7R1G - chains AAA and BBB of the 4 polymer chains in the assembly; structure by X-ray diffraction, 1.95 A resolution.

== Chain AAA ==
Name: Isoaspartyl peptidase
Source organism: Escherichia coli
Notes: EC 3.4.19.5
UniProtKB: P37595 (IAAA_ECOLI); residue numbers follow UniProt; this construct covers 1-178
Sequence (178 residues; numbered 1 to 178; the number before each row is that of its first residue):
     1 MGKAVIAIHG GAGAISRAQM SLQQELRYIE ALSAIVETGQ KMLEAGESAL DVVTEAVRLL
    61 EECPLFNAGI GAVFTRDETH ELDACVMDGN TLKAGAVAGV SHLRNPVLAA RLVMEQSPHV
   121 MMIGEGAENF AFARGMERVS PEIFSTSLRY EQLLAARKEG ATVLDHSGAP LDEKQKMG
Unresolved in the structure: 1, 160-178
Bound ions: Na+: Leu-60, Glu-61, Cys-63, Phe-66, Ala-68, Ile-70
Curated features (UniProtKB/Swiss-Prot):
  - site: Gly-178 (Cleavage)
What the authors report for this chain:
  - catalytic residues: Asn-67 (citing earlier work)

== Chain BBB ==
Name: Beta-aspartyl-peptidase
Source organism: Escherichia coli
Notes: EC 3.4.19.5, 3.5.1.1
UniProtKB: A0A0K4KR53 (A0A0K4KR53_ECOLX); numbering as in UniProt (aligned over 179-321)
Sequence (143 residues; row label = number of the first residue in the row):
   179 TVGAVALDLD GNLAAATSTG GMTNKLPGCV GSVPLVGAGC YANNASVAVS CTGTGEVFIR
   239 ALAAYDIAAL MDYGGLSLAE ACERVVMEKL PALGGSGGLI AIDHEGNVAL PFNTEGMYRA
   299 WGYAGDTPTT GIYREKGDTV ATQ
Unresolved in the structure: 314-321
Sequence notes: engineered mutation Cys-207 (Arg in A0A0K4KR53), Ser-210 (Asp in A0A0K4KR53), Val-211 (Ser in A0A0K4KR53)
What the authors report for this chain:
  - conformationally variable residues (loop rearrangement, side-chain flip): Lys-203 to Val-208, Glu-234
  - mutagenesis - R207C/D210S/S211V: abolished catalytic activity

== Interface between chain AAA and chain BBB ==
Residue-residue contacts (173):
  Gly-2(AAA) / Glu-283(BBB)
  Lys-3(AAA) / Leu-185(BBB)
  Lys-3(AAA) / Tyr-301(BBB)
  Lys-3(AAA) / Ala-302(BBB)  hydrogen bond (side chain-backbone)
  Ala-4(AAA) / Leu-185(BBB)
  Ala-4(AAA) / Asp-186(BBB)
  Ala-4(AAA) / Leu-187(BBB)  hydrophobic
  Ala-4(AAA) / Tyr-301(BBB)
  Ala-4(AAA) / Ala-302(BBB)  hydrogen bond (backbone-backbone)
  Val-5(AAA) / Ala-184(BBB)
  Val-5(AAA) / Leu-185(BBB)  hydrogen bond (backbone-backbone)
  Val-5(AAA) / Ile-280(BBB)  hydrophobic
  Val-5(AAA) / Val-286(BBB)  hydrophobic
  Val-5(AAA) / Gly-300(BBB)
  Val-5(AAA) / Tyr-301(BBB)  hydrophobic
  Ile-6(AAA) / Val-183(BBB)
  Ile-6(AAA) / Trp-299(BBB)
  Ile-6(AAA) / Gly-300(BBB)  hydrogen bond (backbone-backbone)
  Ala-7(AAA) / Ala-182(BBB)
  Ala-7(AAA) / Val-183(BBB)  hydrogen bond (backbone-backbone)
  Ala-7(AAA) / Ile-278(BBB)
  Ala-7(AAA) / Ile-280(BBB)
  Ala-7(AAA) / Ala-298(BBB)
  Ala-7(AAA) / Trp-299(BBB)  hydrophobic
  Ile-8(AAA) / Gly-181(BBB)
  Ile-8(AAA) / Ala-182(BBB)  hydrophobic
  Ile-8(AAA) / Ile-278(BBB)
  Ile-8(AAA) / Arg-297(BBB)
  Ile-8(AAA) / Ala-298(BBB)  hydrogen bond (backbone-backbone)
  His-9(AAA) / Thr-179(BBB)
  His-9(AAA) / Val-180(BBB)
  His-9(AAA) / Gly-181(BBB)  hydrogen bond (backbone-backbone)
  His-9(AAA) / Ser-228(BBB)  hydrogen bond
  His-9(AAA) / Cys-229(BBB)
  His-9(AAA) / Thr-230(BBB)
  His-9(AAA) / Ile-278(BBB)
  His-9(AAA) / Tyr-296(BBB)
  His-9(AAA) / Arg-297(BBB)
  Gly-10(AAA) / Thr-179(BBB)
  Gly-10(AAA) / Val-180(BBB)
  Gly-10(AAA) / Tyr-296(BBB)  hydrogen bond (backbone-backbone)
  Gly-11(AAA) / Thr-179(BBB)  hydrogen bond (backbone-backbone)
  Gly-11(AAA) / Thr-230(BBB)
  Gly-11(AAA) / Met-295(BBB)
  Gly-11(AAA) / Tyr-296(BBB)  hydrogen bond (backbone-backbone)
  Ala-12(AAA) / Thr-230(BBB)  hydrogen bond (backbone-side chain)
  Ala-12(AAA) / Gly-275(BBB)
  Ala-12(AAA) / Gly-276(BBB)
  Ala-12(AAA) / Thr-292(BBB)
  Ala-12(AAA) / Gly-294(BBB)
  Ala-12(AAA) / Met-295(BBB)  hydrophobic
  Gly-13(AAA) / Thr-292(BBB)  hydrogen bond (backbone-side chain)
  Gly-13(AAA) / Glu-293(BBB)  hydrogen bond (backbone-backbone)
  Gly-13(AAA) / Gly-294(BBB)  hydrogen bond (backbone-backbone)
  Ala-14(AAA) / Glu-293(BBB)
  Ile-15(AAA) / Glu-293(BBB)
  Ile-15(AAA) / Gly-294(BBB)
  Ile-15(AAA) / Met-295(BBB)
  Ile-15(AAA) / Tyr-296(BBB)  hydrophobic
  Ile-15(AAA) / Ile-310(BBB)  hydrophobic
  Ile-15(AAA) / Tyr-311(BBB)
  Ser-16(AAA) / Glu-293(BBB)
  Ser-16(AAA) / Tyr-311(BBB)
  Arg-17(AAA) / Tyr-311(BBB)
  Glu-25(AAA) / Tyr-311(BBB)  hydrogen bond
  Tyr-28(AAA) / Tyr-296(BBB)
  Ile-29(AAA) / Thr-308(BBB)
  Ile-29(AAA) / Ile-310(BBB)  hydrophobic
  Leu-32(AAA) / Arg-297(BBB)
  Leu-32(AAA) / Gly-309(BBB)
  Val-36(AAA) / Ala-298(BBB)  hydrophobic
  Val-36(AAA) / Trp-299(BBB)
  Val-36(AAA) / Gly-300(BBB)
  Val-36(AAA) / Pro-306(BBB)  hydrophobic
  Glu-37(AAA) / Pro-306(BBB)
  Gln-40(AAA) / Gly-300(BBB)
  Gln-40(AAA) / Tyr-301(BBB)  hydrogen bond (side chain-backbone)
  Gln-40(AAA) / Asp-304(BBB)  hydrogen bond (side chain-backbone)
  Gln-40(AAA) / Pro-306(BBB)
  Leu-43(AAA) / Leu-185(BBB)
  Leu-43(AAA) / Asp-186(BBB)
  Leu-43(AAA) / Leu-187(BBB)
  Glu-44(AAA) / Leu-187(BBB)
  Gly-46(AAA) / Leu-187(BBB)
  Glu-47(AAA) / Asp-186(BBB)
  Ser-48(AAA) / Asp-186(BBB)
  Ala-49(AAA) / Ala-184(BBB)
  Ala-49(AAA) / Asp-186(BBB)  hydrogen bond (backbone-side chain)
  Ala-49(AAA) / Asn-190(BBB)
  Ala-49(AAA) / Leu-191(BBB)
  Ala-49(AAA) / Ala-192(BBB)  hydrophobic
  Leu-50(AAA) / Ala-192(BBB)
  Val-52(AAA) / Ala-184(BBB)  hydrophobic
  Val-53(AAA) / Ala-182(BBB)
  Val-53(AAA) / Val-183(BBB)
  Val-53(AAA) / Ala-184(BBB)
  Val-53(AAA) / Ala-192(BBB)
  Val-53(AAA) / Ala-193(BBB)
  Val-53(AAA) / Ala-194(BBB)
  Ala-56(AAA) / Ala-182(BBB)  hydrophobic
  Val-57(AAA) / Gly-181(BBB)
  Val-57(AAA) / Ala-182(BBB)
  Val-57(AAA) / Ala-194(BBB)
  Val-57(AAA) / Ser-196(BBB)
  Leu-60(AAA) / Val-180(BBB)  hydrophobic
  Leu-60(AAA) / Gly-181(BBB)
  Glu-61(AAA) / Ser-196(BBB)  hydrogen bond
  Phe-66(AAA) / Val-180(BBB)  hydrophobic
  Phe-66(AAA) / Tyr-296(BBB)  hydrophobic
  Asn-67(AAA) / Thr-179(BBB)  hydrogen bond (backbone-backbone)
  Asn-67(AAA) / Thr-197(BBB)
  Asn-67(AAA) / Gly-198(BBB)  hydrogen bond (backbone-backbone)
  Asn-67(AAA) / Gly-199(BBB)  hydrogen bond (side chain-backbone)
  Ala-68(AAA) / Val-180(BBB)  hydrophobic
  Ala-68(AAA) / Ser-196(BBB)
  Ala-68(AAA) / Thr-197(BBB)
  Ala-68(AAA) / Gly-198(BBB)
  Ala-72(AAA) / Gly-198(BBB)
  Val-73(AAA) / Gly-198(BBB)
  Val-73(AAA) / Gly-199(BBB)
  Val-73(AAA) / Met-200(BBB)
  Val-73(AAA) / Thr-201(BBB)
  Phe-74(AAA) / Met-200(BBB)
  Phe-74(AAA) / Thr-201(BBB)
  Phe-74(AAA) / Asn-202(BBB)  hydrogen bond (backbone-backbone)
  Thr-75(AAA) / Asn-202(BBB)
  Thr-75(AAA) / Lys-203(BBB)
  Arg-76(AAA) / Asn-202(BBB)  hydrogen bond (side chain-backbone)
  Arg-76(AAA) / Lys-203(BBB)  hydrogen bond (backbone-backbone)
  Arg-76(AAA) / Leu-204(BBB)
  Asp-77(AAA) / Pro-205(BBB)
  Glu-81(AAA) / Gly-198(BBB)
  Glu-81(AAA) / Lys-203(BBB)  hydrogen bond (backbone-side chain)
  Glu-81(AAA) / Pro-205(BBB)
  Glu-81(AAA) / Gly-206(BBB)  hydrogen bond (side chain-backbone)
  Leu-82(AAA) / Thr-197(BBB)
  Leu-82(AAA) / Gly-198(BBB)
  Asp-83(AAA) / Ser-196(BBB)
  Asp-83(AAA) / Thr-197(BBB)  hydrogen bond (backbone-backbone)
  Asp-83(AAA) / Val-211(BBB)
  Asp-83(AAA) / Pro-212(BBB)
  Ala-84(AAA) / Thr-195(BBB)
  Ala-84(AAA) / Ser-196(BBB)
  Ala-84(AAA) / Val-211(BBB)  hydrophobic
  Ala-84(AAA) / Pro-212(BBB)
  Cys-85(AAA) / Ala-194(BBB)
  Cys-85(AAA) / Thr-195(BBB)  hydrogen bond (backbone-backbone)
  Cys-85(AAA) / Val-211(BBB)
  Cys-85(AAA) / Pro-212(BBB)  hydrophobic
  Cys-85(AAA) / Val-214(BBB)  hydrophobic
  Cys-85(AAA) / Cys-218(BBB)  hydrophobic
  Val-86(AAA) / Ala-193(BBB)
  Val-86(AAA) / Ala-194(BBB)  hydrophobic
  Met-87(AAA) / Ala-192(BBB)
  Met-87(AAA) / Ala-193(BBB)  hydrogen bond (backbone-backbone)
  Met-87(AAA) / Val-214(BBB)  hydrophobic
  Met-87(AAA) / Tyr-219(BBB)  hydrophobic
  Met-87(AAA) / Ala-220(BBB)
  Asp-88(AAA) / Leu-191(BBB)
  Gly-89(AAA) / Leu-191(BBB)  hydrogen bond (backbone-backbone)
  Gly-89(AAA) / Ala-220(BBB)
  Gly-89(AAA) / Asn-221(BBB)
  Gly-89(AAA) / Asn-222(BBB)  hydrogen bond (backbone-backbone)
  Asn-90(AAA) / Asn-190(BBB)
  Asn-90(AAA) / Asn-222(BBB)  hydrogen bond (backbone-side chain)
  Leu-92(AAA) / Ala-220(BBB)
  Leu-92(AAA) / Asn-221(BBB)
  Ala-94(AAA) / Val-214(BBB)  hydrophobic
  Ala-96(AAA) / Pro-212(BBB)
  Val-97(AAA) / Pro-212(BBB)
  Val-120(AAA) / Val-214(BBB)  hydrophobic
  Met-121(AAA) / Leu-213(BBB)  hydrophobic
  Leu-153(AAA) / Thr-201(BBB)
Also at the interface, not in a pair above, chain AAA (70 interface residues in all): Met-20, Ser-33, Ala-98, Pro-106, Val-107, Gln-152, Ala-156, Arg-157
Also at the interface, not in a pair above, chain BBB (65 interface residues in all): Val-208, Gly-284, Gly-303, Thr-305

== In short ==
The interface between chain AAA and chain BBB involves 70 residues on one side and 65 on the other; the
contacts include 34 hydrogen bonds. Polar pairs include Lys-3(AAA)/Ala-302(BBB), His-9(AAA)/Ser-228(BBB) and
Ala-12(AAA)/Thr-230(BBB). Leu-60(AAA), Glu-61(AAA), Cys-63(AAA), Phe-66(AAA), Ala-68(AAA) and Ile-70(AAA) form
the Na+ site. The paper reports the catalytic residue Asn-67(AAA); R207C/D210S/S211V of chain BBB abolish
catalytic activity.
Here chain AAA is Isoaspartyl peptidase and chain BBB is Beta-aspartyl-peptidase, both from Escherichia coli.
Entry 7R1G (Structure of E.coli Class 2 L-asparaginase EcAIII, mutant RDM1-38 (R207C, D210S, S211V)) was
determined by X-ray diffraction together with 7QQ8, 7QSF, 7QTC, 7QVR, 7QY6, 7QYM, 7QYX and 7R5C from the same
study.
